PDB entry 9UTA | electron microscopy, 3.77 A resolution | chains A and B

# Chain A
Protein: Taste receptor type 1 member 2, Engineered red fluorescent protein mScarlet3
Organism: Homo sapiens
UniProtKB: Q8TE23 (TS1R2_HUMAN); residues 26-839 carry their UniProt numbers (814 of 1049 residues fall inside the UniProt entry; the rest is not from it)
Sequence (1078 residues; each row starts with the number of its first residue; numbers below 1 keep their minus sign (Met-3 is residue -3)):
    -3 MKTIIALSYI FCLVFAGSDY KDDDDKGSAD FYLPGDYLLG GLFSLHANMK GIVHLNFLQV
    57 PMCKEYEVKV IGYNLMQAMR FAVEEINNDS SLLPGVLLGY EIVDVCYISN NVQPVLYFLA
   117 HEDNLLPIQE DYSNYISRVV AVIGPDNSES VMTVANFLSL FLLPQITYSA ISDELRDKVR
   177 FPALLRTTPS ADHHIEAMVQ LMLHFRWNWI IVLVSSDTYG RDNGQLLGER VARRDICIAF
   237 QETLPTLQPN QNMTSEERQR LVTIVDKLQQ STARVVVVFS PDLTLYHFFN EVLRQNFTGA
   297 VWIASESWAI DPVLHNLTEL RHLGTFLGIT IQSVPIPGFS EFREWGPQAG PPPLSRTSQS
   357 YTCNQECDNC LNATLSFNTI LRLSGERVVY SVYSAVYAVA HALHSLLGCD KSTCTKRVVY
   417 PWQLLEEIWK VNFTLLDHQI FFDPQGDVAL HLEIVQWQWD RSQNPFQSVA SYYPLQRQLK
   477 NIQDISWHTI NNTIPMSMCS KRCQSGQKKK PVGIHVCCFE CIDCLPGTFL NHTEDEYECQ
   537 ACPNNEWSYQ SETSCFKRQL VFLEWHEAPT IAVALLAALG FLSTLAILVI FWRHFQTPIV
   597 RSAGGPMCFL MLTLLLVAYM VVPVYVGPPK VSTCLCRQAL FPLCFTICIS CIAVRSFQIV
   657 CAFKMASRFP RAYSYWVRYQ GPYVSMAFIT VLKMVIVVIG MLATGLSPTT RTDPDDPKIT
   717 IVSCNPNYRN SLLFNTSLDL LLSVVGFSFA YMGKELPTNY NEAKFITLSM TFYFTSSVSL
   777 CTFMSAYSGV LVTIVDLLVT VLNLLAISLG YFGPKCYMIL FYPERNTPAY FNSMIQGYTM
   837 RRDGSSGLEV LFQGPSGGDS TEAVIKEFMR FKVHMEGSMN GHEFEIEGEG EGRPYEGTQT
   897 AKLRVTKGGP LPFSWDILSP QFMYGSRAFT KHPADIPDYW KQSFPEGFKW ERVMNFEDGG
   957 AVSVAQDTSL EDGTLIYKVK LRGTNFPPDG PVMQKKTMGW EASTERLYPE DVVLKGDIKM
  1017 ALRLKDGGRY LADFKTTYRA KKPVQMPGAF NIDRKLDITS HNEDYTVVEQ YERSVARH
Unresolved in the structure: -3 to 517, 834-1074
Cystine bridges: Cys520-Cys535, Cys538-Cys551, Cys630-Cys720
Differences from the reference sequence: initiating methionine (-3); expression tag (-2 to 25)
UniProt features mapped onto this chain:
  - glycosylation (N-linked (GlcNAc...) asparagine): Asn84, Asn248, Asn292, Asn312, Asn368, Asn428, Asn487, Asn527

# Chain B
Protein: Taste receptor type 1 member 3, mNeonGreen
Organism: Homo sapiens
UniProtKB: chimeric construct of Q7RTX0, A0A1S4NYF2: residues 21-852 from Q7RTX0 (TS1R3_HUMAN) positions 21-852 (same numbers); residues 868-1102 from A0A1S4NYF2 positions 26-260 (UniProt number = residue number - 842)
Sequence (1130 residues; row label = number of the first residue in the row; numbers below 1 keep their minus sign (Met-7 is residue -7)):
    -7 MKTIIALSYI FCLVFAGSDY KDDDDKGSAP LCLSQQLRMK GDYVLGGLFP LGEAEEAGLR
    53 SRTRPSSPVC TRFSSNGLLW ALAMKMAVEE INNKSDLLPG LRLGYDLFDT CSEPVVAMKP
   113 SLMFLAKAGS RDIAAYCNYT QYQPRVLAVI GPHSSELAMV TGKFFSFFLM PQVSYGASME
   173 LLSARETFPS FFRTVPSDRV QLTAAAELLQ EFGWNWVAAL GSDDEYGRQG LSIFSALAAA
   233 RGICIAHEGL VPLPRADDSR LGKVQDVLHQ VNQSSVQVVL LFASVHAAHA LFNYSISSRL
   293 SPKVWVASEA WLTSDLVMGL PGMAQMGTVL GFLQRGAQLH EFPQYVKTHL ALATDPAFCS
   353 ALGEREQGLE EDVVGQRCPQ CDCITLQNVS AGLNHHQTFS VYAAVYSVAQ ALHNTLQCNA
   413 SGCPAQDPVK PWQLLENMYN LTFHVGGLPL RFDSSGNVDM EYDLKLWVWQ GSVPRLHDVG
   473 RFNGSLRTER LKIRWHTSDN QKPVSRCSRQ CQEGQVRRVK GFHSCCYDCV DCEAGSYRQN
   533 PDDIACTFCG QDEWSPERST RCFRRRSRFL AWGEPAVLLL LLLLSLALGL VLAALGLFVH
   593 HRDSPLVQAS GGPLACFGLV CLGLVCLSVL LFPGQPSPAR CLAQQPLSHL PLTGCLSTLF
   653 LQAAEIFVES ELPLSWADRL SGCLRGPWAW LVVLLAMLVE VALCTWYLVA FPPEVVTDWH
   713 MLPTEALVHC RTRSWVSFGL AHATNATLAF LCFLGTFLVR SQPGCYNRAR GLTFAMLAYF
   773 ITWVSFVPLL ANVQVVLRPA VQMGALLLCV LGILAAFHLP RCYLLMRQPG LNTPEFFLGG
   833 GPGDAQGQND GNTGNQGKHE GSSGLEVLFQ GPSGGVSKGE EDNMASLPAT HELHIFGSIN
   893 GVDFDMVGQG TGNPNDGYEE LNLKSTKGDL QFSPWILVPH IGYGFHQYLP YPDGMSPFQA
   953 AMVDGSGYQV HRTMQFEDGA SLTVNYRYTY EGSHIKGEAQ VKGTGFPADG PVMTNSLTAA
  1013 DWCRSKKTYP NDKTIISTFK WSYTTGNGKR YRSTARTTYT FAKPMAANYL KNQPMYVFRK
  1073 TELKHSKTEL NFKEWQKAFT DVMGMDELYK GSENLYFQSS GHHHHHHHHH
Unresolved in the structure: -7 to 538, 825-1122
Cystine bridges: Cys541-Cys554, Cys633-Cys722
Differences from the reference sequence: initiating methionine (-7); expression tag (-6 to 20, 1103-1122); linker (853-867)
UniProt features mapped onto this chain:
  - region: Ile536 to Glu545 (Required for brazzein responsiveness)
  - glycosylation (N-linked (GlcNAc...) asparagine): Asn85, Asn130, Asn264, Asn285, Asn380, Asn411, Asn432, Asn475

# Interface between chain A and chain B
Pairs across the interface (13):
  Phe743(A) with Phe749(B), hydrophobic
  Tyr747(A) with Phe749(B), hydrophobic
  Lys750(A) with Leu750(B); Arg752(B)
  Glu751(A) with Arg752(B)
  Leu752(A) with Arg752(B)
  Lys760(A) with Glu663(B), salt bridge
  Thr763(A) with Leu750(B)
  Thr778(A) with Trp727(B); Val776(B); Val779(B)
  Phe779(A) with Trp727(B), hydrophobic
  Ala782(A) with Trp727(B), hydrophobic
Other interface residues (no listed pair), chain A (13 interface residues in all): Leu764, Thr771, Val774
Other interface residues (no listed pair), chain B (8 interface residues in all): Phe742

# In short
13 residues of chain A and 8 residues of chain B are in contact; the contacts include 1 salt bridge. Its one
salt-bridged contact is Lys760(A)-Glu663(B).
Chain A is Taste receptor type 1 member 2, Engineered red fluorescent protein mScarlet3 and chain B is Taste
receptor type 1 member 3, mNeonGreen, both from Homo sapiens; the structure, The transmembrane domains of
human sweet taste receptor TAS1R2 and TAS1R3 in the apo state, was determined by electron microscopy (same
publication as 9UT8, 9UT9, 9UTB and 9UTC).
